5WRP - chains B and D of the 4 polymer chains in the assembly; structure by X-ray diffraction, 2.85 A resolution.

[Chain B (and D)]
Name: Pyruvate kinase
Source organism: Mycobacterium tuberculosis (strain ATCC 25618 / H37Rv)
Notes: EC 2.7.1.40; chain D of this document is another copy of the same molecule, construct and numbering; everything in this record applies to it too
Reference sequence: P9WKE5 (KPYK_MYCTU); residues 1-472 here = UniProt positions 1-472
Sequence (475 residues; row label = number of the first residue in the row; numbers below 1 keep their minus sign (Gly-2 is residue -2)):
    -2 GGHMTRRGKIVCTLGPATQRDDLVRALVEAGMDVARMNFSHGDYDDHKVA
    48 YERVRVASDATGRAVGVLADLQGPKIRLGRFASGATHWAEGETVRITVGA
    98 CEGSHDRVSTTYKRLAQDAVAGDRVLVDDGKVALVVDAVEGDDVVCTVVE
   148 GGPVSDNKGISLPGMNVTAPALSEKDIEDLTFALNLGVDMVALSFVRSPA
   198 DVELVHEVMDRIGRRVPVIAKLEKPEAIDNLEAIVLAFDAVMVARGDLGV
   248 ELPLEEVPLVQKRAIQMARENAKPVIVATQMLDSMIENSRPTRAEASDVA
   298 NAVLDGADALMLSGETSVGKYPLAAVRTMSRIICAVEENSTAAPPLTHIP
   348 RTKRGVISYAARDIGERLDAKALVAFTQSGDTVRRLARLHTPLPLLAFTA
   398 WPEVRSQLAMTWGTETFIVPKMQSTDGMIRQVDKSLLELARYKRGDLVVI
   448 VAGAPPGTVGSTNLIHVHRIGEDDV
Not modelled in the structure: -2 to 0 (chain D: -2 to -1)
Sequence notes: expression tag (-2 to 0)
UniProt features mapped onto this chain:
  - binding site (substrate): Arg33, Gly243, Asp244, Thr276
  - binding site (ATP): Asn35 to His38, Arg74, Lys155
  - binding site (K(+)): Asn35, Ser37, Asp67
  - binding site (Mg(2+)): Glu220, Asp244
  - site: Lys218 (Transition state stabilizer)
  - modified residue: Ser37 (Phosphoserine)
  - mutagenesis: Ser37 (S37A: Partial loss of phosphorylation. Decrease in activity)
Reported in the primary citation:
  - self-association interface (contacts with another copy of this molecule); pairs are residue here / residue on that copy: Thr455-Asp470
  - contacts within the chain: Thr422-Asp423 (hydrogen bond)
  - allosteric site: Ala217, Lys218, Ala237 (from molecular simulation)

[How chain B and chain D interact]
Pairs across the interface (49; chain B residue first):
  Thr349(B) - Leu365(D)
  Lys350(B) - Leu365(D)
  Lys350(B) - Val464(D)
  Val353(B) - Ile361(D)  hydrophobic
  Val353(B) - Leu365(D)  hydrophobic
  Ile354(B) - Val464(D)  hydrophobic
  Ala357(B) - Ile361(D)  hydrophobic
  Ile361(B) - Val353(D)  hydrophobic
  Ile361(B) - Ala357(D)  hydrophobic
  Arg364(B) - Arg348(D)
  Leu365(B) - Arg348(D)
  Leu365(B) - Thr349(D)
  Leu365(B) - Lys350(D)
  Leu365(B) - Val353(D)  hydrophobic
  Ser421(B) - Asp423(D)
  Thr422(B) - Asp423(D)  hydrogen bond
  Asp423(B) - Ser421(D)
  Asp423(B) - Thr422(D)  hydrogen bond
  Asp423(B) - Ala451(D)
  Asp423(B) - Pro452(D)
  Asp423(B) - Pro453(D)
  Ile426(B) - Ala451(D)
  Ala451(B) - Asp423(D)
  Ala451(B) - His463(D)
  Pro452(B) - Asp423(D)
  Pro452(B) - Asp470(D)
  Pro453(B) - Asp423(D)
  Thr455(B) - Glu469(D)
  Thr455(B) - Asp470(D)  hydrogen bond
  Val456(B) - Glu469(D)
  Val456(B) - Asp470(D)  hydrogen bond (backbone-side chain)
  Asn460(B) - His463(D)
  Asn460(B) - Val464(D)  hydrogen bond (backbone-backbone)
  Asn460(B) - Glu469(D)
  Leu461(B) - Leu461(D)  hydrophobic
  Leu461(B) - Ile462(D)
  Leu461(B) - His463(D)
  Ile462(B) - Leu461(D)
  Ile462(B) - Ile462(D)  hydrogen bond (backbone-backbone)
  His463(B) - Ala451(D)
  His463(B) - Asn460(D)
  Val464(B) - Ile354(D)  hydrophobic
  Val464(B) - Asn460(D)  hydrogen bond (backbone-backbone)
  Glu469(B) - Thr455(D)
  Glu469(B) - Val456(D)
  Glu469(B) - Asn460(D)
  Asp470(B) - Pro452(D)
  Asp470(B) - Thr455(D)  hydrogen bond
  Asp470(B) - Val456(D)  hydrogen bond (side chain-backbone)
Interface residues without a listed pair, chain B (27 interface residues in all): Arg348, Gly457, His465
Interface residues without a listed pair, chain D (28 interface residues in all): Pro347, Arg364, Ile426, Gly457, His465

[Summary]
27 residues of chain B face 28 of chain D across their interface; the contacts include 9 hydrogen bonds. Among
the polar pairs are Thr422(B)-Asp423(D), Thr455(B)-Asp470(D) and Val456(B)-Asp470(D). The paper reports an
allosteric site at Ala217(B), Lys218(B) and Ala237(B); a self-association interface involving Thr455(B).
Both chains are Pyruvate kinase (Mycobacterium tuberculosis (strain ATCC 25618 / H37Rv)). Entry 5WRP (T-state
crystal structure of pyruvate kinase from Mycobacterium tuberculosis) was determined by X-ray diffraction
(same publication as 5WS8, 5WS9, 5WSA, 5WSB and 5WSC).
